PDB entry 1NAV | X-ray diffraction, 2.50 A resolution | chain A

Chain A:
Molecule: hormone receptor alpha 1, THRA1
From: Homo sapiens
Notes: fragment: Ligand binding domain (residues 148-408)
UniProt: P10827 (THA_HUMAN); numbering as in UniProt (aligned over 148-408)
Chain sequence (263 residues; row label = number of the first residue in the row):
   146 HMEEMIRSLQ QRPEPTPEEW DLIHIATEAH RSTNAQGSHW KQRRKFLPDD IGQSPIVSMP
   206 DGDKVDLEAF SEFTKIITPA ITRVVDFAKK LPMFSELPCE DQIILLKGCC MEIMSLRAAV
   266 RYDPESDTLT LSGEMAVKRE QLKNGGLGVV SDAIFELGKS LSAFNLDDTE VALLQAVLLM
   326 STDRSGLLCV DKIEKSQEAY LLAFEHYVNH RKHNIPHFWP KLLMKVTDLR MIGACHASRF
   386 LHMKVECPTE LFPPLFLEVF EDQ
Unresolved in the structure: 181-185, 200-204
Construct notes: cloning artifact (146-147)
Residues lining bound ligands: IH5 ({3,5-dichloro-4-[4-hydroxy-3-(propan-2-yl)phenoxy]phenyl}acetic acid): Phe-215, Phe-218, Thr-219, Ile-221, Ile-222, Ala-225, Arg-228, Met-256, Met-259, Ser-260, Ala-263, Thr-275, Leu-276, Ser-277, Gly-278, Leu-287, Gly-290, Gly-291, Leu-292, Ile-299, His-381, Met-388, Phe-401
Swiss-Prot annotation at these positions:
  - binding site (3,3',5-triiodo-L-thyronine): Arg-228, Ser-277
  - natural variant: Ala-263 (A263V: In CHNG6), Asn-359 (N359Y: In CHNG6)
  - mutagenesis: Ser-277 (S277N: No effect on thyroid hormone binding)

Overview:
Chain A binds compound IH5. From UniProt: residues binding 3,3',5-triiodo-L-thyronine Arg-228 and Ser-277 and
one mutagenesis site.
Chain A is hormone receptor alpha 1, THRA1 (Homo sapiens); the structure, Thyroid Receptor Alpha in complex
with an agonist selective for Thyroid Receptor Beta1, was determined by X-ray diffraction, deposited together
with 1NAX.
